PDB entry 6EO3 | X-ray diffraction, 2.50 A resolution | chains A and B

[Chain A (and B)]
Molecule: Transcriptional regulatory protein RcsB
Source organism: Salmonella enterica subsp. enterica serovar Typhimurium
Notes: chain B of this document is another copy of the same molecule, construct and numbering; everything in this record applies to it too
UniProtKB: P58663 (RCSB_SALTY); residue numbers follow UniProt; this construct covers 1-210
Sequence (210 residues; numbered 1 to 210; the number before each row is that of its first residue):
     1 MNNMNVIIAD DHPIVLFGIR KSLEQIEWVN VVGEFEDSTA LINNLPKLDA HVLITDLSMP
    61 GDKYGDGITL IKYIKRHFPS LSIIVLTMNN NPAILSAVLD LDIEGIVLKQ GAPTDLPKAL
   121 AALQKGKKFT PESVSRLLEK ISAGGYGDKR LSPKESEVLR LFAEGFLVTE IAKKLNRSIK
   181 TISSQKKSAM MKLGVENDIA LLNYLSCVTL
Disordered / not traced: 142-145, 209-210 (chain B: 1-2, 141-148, 208-210)
Sequence notes: engineered mutation Cys207 (Ser in P58663)
Curated features (UniProtKB/Swiss-Prot):
  - DNA-binding region: Val168 to Lys187 (H-T-H motif)
  - modified residue: Asp56 (4-aspartylphosphate)
Reported in the primary citation:
  - conformationally variable residues (loop rearrangement): Asn90, Gln110
  - mutagenesis - K154A, K187A: decreased binding to P1flhDC
  - mutagenesis - D56A: abolished catalytic activity
  - mutagenesis - H12A, S58A, E170A: decreased catalytic activity
  - mutagenesis - M88A (5x): increased catalytic activity
  - mutagenesis - H12A, K180A, Q185A: abolished binding to P1flhDC
  - mutagenesis - R160A, K180A, Q185A: decreased signaling
  - mutagenesis - M88A: increased binding to P1flhDC
  - mutagenesis - D56A: decreased signaling in response to capsule
  - mutagenesis - A93D, R160D, K180A, Q185A, L202D: abolished signaling
  - mutagenesis - M88A/S207C, L202F: unchanged signaling

[Chain A / chain B interface]
Residue-residue contacts - 56 pairs, chain A then chain B:
  Ser58(A) - Phe166(B)
  Ser58(A) - Glu170(B)  hydrogen bond
  Asp62(A) - Lys174(B)  salt bridge
  Asp66(A) - Leu161(B)
  Asp66(A) - Glu164(B)
  Asp66(A) - Phe166(B)
  Asp66(A) - Lys174(B)  salt bridge
  Gly67(A) - Glu164(B)
  Gly67(A) - Phe166(B)
  Ile68(A) - Ala163(B)
  Ile68(A) - Glu164(B)  hydrogen bond (backbone-backbone)
  Thr69(A) - Glu164(B)  hydrogen bond
  Met88(A) - Leu167(B)  hydrophobic
  Asn89(A) - Gly165(B)  hydrogen bond (side chain-backbone)
  Asn89(A) - Leu167(B)
  Asn91(A) - Asp198(B)
  Asn91(A) - Ile199(B)
  Asn91(A) - Leu202(B)
  Ala93(A) - Leu202(B)  hydrophobic
  Ile94(A) - Phe162(B)
  Ile94(A) - Gly165(B)
  Ile94(A) - Leu202(B)  hydrophobic
  Ala163(A) - Asn89(B)
  Ala163(A) - Asn90(B)  hydrogen bond (backbone-backbone)
  Glu164(A) - Met88(B)
  Glu164(A) - Leu108(B)
  Glu164(A) - Gln110(B)  hydrogen bond
  Gly165(A) - Leu108(B)
  Gly165(A) - Ser133(B)
  Phe166(A) - Gln110(B)
  Leu167(A) - Arg136(B)
  Leu193(A) - Ala200(B)
  Gly194(A) - Val195(B)
  Gly194(A) - Glu196(B)  hydrogen bond (backbone-backbone)
  Gly194(A) - Asn197(B)
  Gly194(A) - Ala200(B)
  Val195(A) - Gly194(B)
  Val195(A) - Glu196(B)
  Glu196(A) - Gly194(B)  hydrogen bond (backbone-backbone)
  Ile199(A) - Pro92(B)
  Ile199(A) - Lys140(B)
  Ala200(A) - Leu193(B)
  Ala200(A) - Gly194(B)
  Leu202(A) - Asn90(B)
  Leu202(A) - Pro92(B)
  Asn203(A) - Asn91(B)
  Asn203(A) - Pro92(B)
  Asn203(A) - Ala93(B)
  Asn203(A) - Tyr204(B)  hydrogen bond
  Tyr204(A) - Ala200(B)
  Tyr204(A) - Asn203(B)  hydrogen bond
  Ser206(A) - Asn91(B)  hydrogen bond
  Cys207(A) - Asn203(B)  hydrogen bond (side chain-backbone)
  Cys207(A) - Tyr204(B)  hydrogen bond (side chain-backbone)
  Cys207(A) - Ser206(B)
  Cys207(A) - Cys207(B)  disulfide
Other interface residues (no listed pair), chain A (34 interface residues in all): Leu57, Met59, Pro92, Tyr146, Met190, Met191, Asn197
Other interface residues (no listed pair), chain B (35 interface residues in all): Glu132, Leu137
Cross-chain cystine bridges: Cys207(A)-Cys207(B)

[Summary]
34 residues of chain A and 35 residues of chain B are in contact; the contacts include 1 disulfide bond, 13
hydrogen bonds and 2 salt bridges. Polar contacts include Asp62(A)-Lys174(B), Asp66(A)-Lys174(B) and
Ser58(A)-Glu170(B). The paper reports that A93D, R160D and K180A of chain A, among others, abolish signaling;
conformational variability at Asn90(A) and Gln110(A); 15 substitutions were tested in all.
Chain A and chain B are both Transcriptional regulatory protein RcsB (Salmonella enterica subsp. enterica
serovar Typhimurium); the structure, Conformational dynamism for DNA interaction in Salmonella typhimurium
RcsB response regulator. S207C P212121, was determined by X-ray diffraction, deposited together with 5O8Y,
5O8Z and 6EO2.
